PDB entry 8YD1 | electron microscopy, 2.81 A resolution | chains C and H of the 21 polymer chains in the assembly

# Chain C
Protein: ATP-dependent Clp protease ATP-binding subunit ClpC1
From: Mycobacterium tuberculosis H37Rv
UniProtKB: P9WPC9 (CLPC1_MYCTU); residues 168-824 here = UniProt positions 168-824
Amino-acid sequence (657 residues; row label = number of the first residue in the row):
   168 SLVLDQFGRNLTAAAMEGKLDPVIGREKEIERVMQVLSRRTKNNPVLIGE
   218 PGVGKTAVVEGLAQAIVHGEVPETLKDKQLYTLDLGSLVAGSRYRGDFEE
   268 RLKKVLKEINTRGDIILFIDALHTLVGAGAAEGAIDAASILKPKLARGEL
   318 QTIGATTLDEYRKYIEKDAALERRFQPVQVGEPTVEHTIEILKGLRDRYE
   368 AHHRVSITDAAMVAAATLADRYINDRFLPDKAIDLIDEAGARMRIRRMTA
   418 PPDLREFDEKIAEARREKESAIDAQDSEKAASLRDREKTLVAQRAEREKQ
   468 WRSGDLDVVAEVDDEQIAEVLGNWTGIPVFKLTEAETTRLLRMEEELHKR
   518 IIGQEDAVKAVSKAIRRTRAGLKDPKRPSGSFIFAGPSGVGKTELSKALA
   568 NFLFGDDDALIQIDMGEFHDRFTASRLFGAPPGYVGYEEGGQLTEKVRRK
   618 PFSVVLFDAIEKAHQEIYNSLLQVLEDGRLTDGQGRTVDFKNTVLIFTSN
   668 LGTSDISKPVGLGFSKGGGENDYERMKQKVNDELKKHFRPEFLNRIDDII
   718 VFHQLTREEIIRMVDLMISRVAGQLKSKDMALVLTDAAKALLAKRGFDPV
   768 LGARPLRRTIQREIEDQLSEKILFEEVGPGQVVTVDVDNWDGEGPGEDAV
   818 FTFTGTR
Not modelled in the structure: 416-476, 669-673, 685-688, 808-824
Construct notes: engineered mutation A288 (Glu in P9WPC9), S444 (Phe in P9WPC9), A626 (Glu in P9WPC9)
UniProt features mapped onto this chain:
  - binding site (ATP): G216 to T223, G553 to T560
Bound ions: Mg2+: T560 (together with ATP)
Residues lining bound ligands:
  - ATP (adenosine-5'-triphosphate): T208, K209, A337, R340, R341
  - ATP, molecule 1: D188, P189, V190, I191, G192, R193, P218, G219, V220, G221, K222, T223, A224, D287, T324, I358, L362, Y366, P396, D397, I400
  - ATP, molecule 2: R517, I518, I519, Q521, S555, G556, V557, G558, K559, T560, E561, D625, N667, L722, M730, L733, M734, A770, R771, R774
  - ATP, molecule 3: E643, E708, N711, R712

# Chain H
Protein: ATP-dependent Clp protease proteolytic subunit 2
From: Mycobacterium tuberculosis H37Rv
Notes: EC 3.4.21.92
UniProtKB: P9WPC3 (CLPP2_MYCTU); numbering as in UniProt (aligned over 30-210)
Amino-acid sequence (181 residues; each row starts with the number of its first residue):
    30 SNPYNKLFEERIIFLGVQVDDASANDIMAQLLVLESLDPDRDITMYINSP
    80 GGGFTSLMAIYDTMQYVRADIQTVCLGQAASAAAVLLAAGTPGKRMALPN
   130 ARVLIHQPSLSGVIQGQFSDLEIQAAEIERMRTLMETTLARHTGKDAGVI
   180 RKDTDRDKILTAEEAKDYGIIDTVLEYRKLS
UniProt features mapped onto this chain:
  - active site: S110 (Nucleophile), H135
Residues lining bound ligands: bortezomib (BO2; N-[(1R)-1-(dihydroxyboryl)-3-methylbutyl]-N-(pyrazin-2-ylcarbonyl)-L-phenylalaninamide): G80, G81, G82, F83, L86, S110, A111, H135, Q136, P137, S138, L139, S140, I157, M160, M164

# How chain C and chain H interact
Residue-residue contacts (23):
  V677(C) - R207(H)
  G678(C) - R207(H)
  L679(C) - L36(H)  hydrophobic
  L679(C) - E39(H)
  L679(C) - I41(H)  hydrophobic
  G680(C) - Y75(H)
  G680(C) - R207(H)  hydrogen bond (backbone-side chain)
  F681(C) - Y75(H)  hydrogen bond (backbone-side chain)
  F681(C) - Q101(H)  hydrogen bond (backbone-side chain)
  F681(C) - V103(H)  hydrophobic
  F681(C) - L105(H)  hydrophobic
  F681(C) - L127(H)  hydrophobic
  F681(C) - L204(H)  hydrophobic
  S682(C) - Q101(H)
  S682(C) - L204(H)
  S682(C) - R207(H)
  K683(C) - G122(H)
  K683(C) - M125(H)
  K683(C) - T202(H)
  K696(C) - E39(H)  salt bridge
  K696(C) - R70(H)
  D699(C) - D67(H)
  D699(C) - R70(H)
Also at the interface, not in a pair above, chain C (11 interface residues in all): G684, K703
Also at the interface, not in a pair above, chain H (18 interface residues in all): K35, L66, D69

# Overview
The interface between chain C and chain H involves 11 residues on one side and 18 on the other, with 3
hydrogen bonds and 1 salt bridge. Polar contacts include K696(C)-E39(H), G680(C)-R207(H) and F681(C)-Y75(H).
Bound to chain C: 4 copies of ATP.
Chain C is ATP-dependent Clp protease ATP-binding subunit ClpC1 and chain H is ATP-dependent Clp protease
proteolytic subunit 2, both from Mycobacterium tuberculosis H37Rv; the structure, CryoEM structure of M.
tuberculosis ClpC1P1P2 complex bound to bortezomib, conformation 1, was determined by electron microscopy.
